5VXN - chains A and F of the 4 polymer chains in the assembly; structure by X-ray diffraction, 3.38 A resolution.

Chain A:
Protein: Transcriptional regulatory protein RcsB
Source organism: Escherichia coli (strain K12)
UniProtKB: P0DMC7 (RCSB_ECOLI); residue numbers follow UniProt; this construct covers 1-216
Amino-acid sequence (216 residues; row label = number of the first residue in the row):
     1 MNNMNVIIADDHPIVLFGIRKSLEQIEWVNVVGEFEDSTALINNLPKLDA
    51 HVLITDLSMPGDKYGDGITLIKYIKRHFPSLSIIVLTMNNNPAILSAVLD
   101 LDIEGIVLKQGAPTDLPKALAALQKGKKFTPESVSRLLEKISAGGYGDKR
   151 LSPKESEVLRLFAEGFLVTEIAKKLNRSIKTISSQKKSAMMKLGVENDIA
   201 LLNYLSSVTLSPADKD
Disordered / not traced: 1, 142-148, 210-216
Curated features (UniProtKB/Swiss-Prot):
  - DNA-binding region: Val-168 to Lys-187 (H-T-H motif)
  - modified residue: Asp-56 (4-aspartylphosphate)
  - mutagenesis: Asp-56 (D56E: Increases heterodimer formation with RcsA. Does not affect heterodimer formation with BglJ; D56N: Decreases heterodimer formation with RcsA. Does not affect heterodimer formation with BglJ)
From the paper describing this entry:
  - binding site for the 18-nt DNA strand: Lys-180, Ser-184
  - post-translational modification sites: Asp-56, Lys-154, Lys-180 (citing earlier work)

Chain F:
Molecule: 18-nt DNA strand
Sequence (18 nucleotides; each row starts with the number of its first residue):
    19 TCTAAGATTTTTCCTAAA

Chain A / chain F interface:
Residue-residue contacts - 10 pairs, chain A then chain F:
  Leu-167(A) with DT29(F), phosphate contact
  Val-168(A) with DT29(F), hydrogen bond to the phosphate; DT30(F), phosphate contact
  Thr-169(A) with DT28(F), sugar contact; DT29(F), hydrogen bond to the phosphate
  Lys-180(A) with DT30(F), base contact
  Ser-183(A) with DT30(F), hydrogen bond to the phosphate
  Lys-186(A) with DT30(F), salt bridge to the phosphate
  Lys-187(A) with DC31(F), salt bridge to the phosphate
  Asp-198(A) with DT30(F), phosphate contact
Also at the interface, not in a pair above, chain A (9 interface residues in all): Ile-179

Summary:
9 residues of chain A face 4 of chain F across their interface; the contacts include 3 hydrogen bonds and 2
salt bridges. Polar pairs include Val-168(A)/DT29(F), Thr-169(A)/DT29(F) and Ser-183(A)/DT30(F). From the
paper: a binding site for the 18-nt DNA strand at Lys-180(A) and Ser-184(A); modification sites Asp-56(A),
Lys-154(A) and Lys-180(A).
Chain A is Transcriptional regulatory protein RcsB (Escherichia coli (strain K12)) and chain F is an 18-nt DNA
strand; the structure, Structure of two RcsB dimers bound to two parallel DNAs, was determined by X-ray
diffraction (same publication as 5W43).
